8ESW - chains A8 and AO of the 43 polymer chains in the assembly; structure by electron microscopy, 3.30 A resolution.

# Chain A8
Molecule: NADH dehydrogenase [ubiquinone] 1 alpha subcomplex subunit 8
From: Drosophila melanogaster
Reference sequence: B3DML8 (B3DML8_DROME); residues 1-175 here correspond to UniProt positions 26-200 (UniProt number = residue number + 25)
Amino-acid sequence (175 residues; row label = number of the first residue in the row):
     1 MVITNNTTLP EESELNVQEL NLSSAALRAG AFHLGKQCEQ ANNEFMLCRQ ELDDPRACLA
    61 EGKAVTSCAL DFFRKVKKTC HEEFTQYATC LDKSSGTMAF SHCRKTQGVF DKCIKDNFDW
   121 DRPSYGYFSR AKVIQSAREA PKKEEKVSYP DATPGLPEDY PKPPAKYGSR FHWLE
Not modelled in the structure: 1
Disulfide bonds: Cys-38/Cys-68, Cys-48/Cys-58, Cys-80/Cys-113, Cys-90/Cys-103
Ligand contacts: 1,2-diacyl-sn-glycero-3-phosphocholine (PC1): Trp-173, Leu-174, Glu-175

# Chain AO
Molecule: NADH dehydrogenase [ubiquinone] 1 alpha subcomplex subunit 13
From: Drosophila melanogaster
Reference sequence: Q9W402 (Q9W402_DROME); numbering as in UniProt (aligned over 1-154)
Amino-acid sequence (154 residues; numbered 1 to 154; the number before each row is that of its first residue):
     1 MATAVPHCPP KQDLPPPGGY KKIPFARVPP KSYFTGFTTI GTYVVVTAVG LGIYYLTAKK
    61 VKRDEIEMRS AQNVIFPILV AERDREFLRQ LRRNRDEEAE LMKNVPGWEV GTWYGEPVFK
   121 TLPEDTLVTP IFKEFYAHSD WKSYAKRAHL KLWS
Not modelled in the structure: 1-10

# How chain A8 and chain AO interact
Contacting residue pairs (76; chain A8 residue first):
  Val-2(A8) / Val-118(AO)  hydrophobic
  Val-2(A8) / Val-128(AO)
  Val-2(A8) / Glu-134(AO)
  Ile-3(A8) / Leu-91(AO)  hydrophobic
  Ile-3(A8) / Arg-95(AO)
  Ile-3(A8) / Gly-111(AO)
  Ile-3(A8) / Leu-127(AO)  hydrophobic
  Thr-4(A8) / Arg-95(AO)  hydrogen bond (backbone-side chain)
  Thr-4(A8) / Val-110(AO)  hydrogen bond (side chain-backbone)
  Thr-4(A8) / Gly-111(AO)
  Asn-5(A8) / Val-110(AO)
  Asn-6(A8) / Asp-125(AO)
  Thr-7(A8) / Arg-95(AO)  hydrogen bond (backbone-side chain)
  Thr-7(A8) / Asp-125(AO)
  Thr-7(A8) / Thr-126(AO)
  Thr-8(A8) / Asp-125(AO)  hydrogen bond (backbone-side chain)
  Leu-9(A8) / Leu-91(AO)
  Leu-9(A8) / Arg-92(AO)  hydrogen bond (backbone-side chain)
  Leu-9(A8) / Arg-95(AO)
  Leu-9(A8) / Leu-127(AO)  hydrophobic
  Pro-10(A8) / Leu-88(AO)  hydrophobic
  Pro-10(A8) / Arg-92(AO)  hydrogen bond (backbone-side chain)
  Glu-11(A8) / Arg-92(AO)  salt bridge
  Glu-12(A8) / Arg-89(AO)  salt bridge
  Glu-12(A8) / Arg-93(AO)
  Leu-15(A8) / Arg-85(AO)
  Leu-15(A8) / Leu-88(AO)  hydrophobic
  Leu-15(A8) / Arg-89(AO)  hydrogen bond (backbone-side chain)
  Asn-16(A8) / Arg-89(AO)  hydrogen bond
  Glu-19(A8) / Glu-82(AO)
  Glu-19(A8) / Arg-85(AO)  salt bridge
  Leu-20(A8) / Ile-78(AO)  hydrophobic
  Leu-27(A8) / Ile-75(AO)
  Arg-28(A8) / Ile-75(AO)
  Ala-31(A8) / Val-74(AO)
  Phe-32(A8) / Glu-67(AO)
  Phe-32(A8) / Ser-70(AO)
  Leu-34(A8) / Ile-78(AO)  hydrophobic
  Gly-35(A8) / Val-74(AO)
  Asn-42(A8) / Pro-77(AO)
  Phe-45(A8) / Pro-77(AO)
  Phe-45(A8) / Val-80(AO)  hydrophobic
  Phe-45(A8) / Ala-81(AO)  hydrophobic
  Met-46(A8) / Pro-77(AO)  hydrophobic
  Arg-49(A8) / Val-80(AO)
  Arg-49(A8) / Arg-83(AO)
  Arg-49(A8) / Asp-84(AO)  salt bridge
  Pro-55(A8) / Asp-84(AO)
  Pro-55(A8) / Leu-88(AO)
  Pro-55(A8) / Leu-127(AO)  hydrophobic
  Arg-56(A8) / Leu-88(AO)
  Arg-56(A8) / Asp-125(AO)  salt bridge
  Arg-56(A8) / Thr-126(AO)
  Arg-56(A8) / Leu-127(AO)
  Gly-62(A8) / Ala-81(AO)
  Gly-62(A8) / Arg-85(AO)
  Val-65(A8) / Ile-78(AO)  hydrophobic
  Thr-66(A8) / Arg-85(AO)  hydrogen bond
  Ala-69(A8) / Ile-78(AO)  hydrophobic
  Thr-97(A8) / Met-68(AO)
  Met-98(A8) / Met-68(AO)
  Ala-99(A8) / Met-68(AO)  hydrophobic
  Phe-100(A8) / Ala-71(AO)  hydrophobic
  Ser-101(A8) / Asp-64(AO)
  Arg-104(A8) / Glu-67(AO)  salt bridge
  Arg-122(A8) / Glu-67(AO)  salt bridge
  Tyr-125(A8) / Arg-63(AO)
  Tyr-125(A8) / Ile-66(AO)  hydrophobic
  Tyr-125(A8) / Glu-67(AO)
  Tyr-125(A8) / Ser-70(AO)  hydrogen bond (backbone-side chain)
  Gly-126(A8) / Ile-66(AO)
  Phe-128(A8) / Ser-70(AO)
  Phe-128(A8) / Asn-73(AO)
  Phe-128(A8) / Val-74(AO)  hydrophobic
  Ser-129(A8) / Ile-66(AO)
  Ser-129(A8) / Asn-73(AO)
Interface residues without a listed pair, chain A8 (47 interface residues in all): Val-17, Asn-21, Asp-54, Leu-59, Lys-63
Interface residues without a listed pair, chain AO (36 interface residues in all): Phe-76, Phe-87, Phe-119, Glu-124

# In short
47 residues of chain A8 face 36 of chain AO across their interface, with 10 hydrogen bonds and 7 salt bridges.
Polar pairs include Glu-11(A8)/Arg-92(AO), Glu-12(A8)/Arg-89(AO) and Glu-19(A8)/Arg-85(AO). Ligands of chain
A8: 1,2-diacyl-sn-glycero-3-phosphocholine.
Here chain A8 is NADH dehydrogenase [ubiquinone] 1 alpha subcomplex subunit 8 and chain AO is NADH
dehydrogenase [ubiquinone] 1 alpha subcomplex subunit 13, both from Drosophila melanogaster. Entry 8ESW
(Structure of mitochondrial complex I from Drosophila melanogaster, Flexible-class 1) was determined by
electron microscopy (same publication as 8ESZ).
